PDB entry 8DY9 | electron microscopy, 3.12 A resolution | chains I and O of the 13 polymer chains in the assembly

== Chain I ==
Molecule: Probable cell division protein WhiA
From: Streptomyces venezuelae
UniProtKB: A0A5P1ZKC3 (A0A5P1ZKC3_STRVZ); residues 1-327 here correspond to UniProt positions 3-329 (UniProt number = residue number + 2)
Sequence (327 residues; row label = number of the first residue in the row):
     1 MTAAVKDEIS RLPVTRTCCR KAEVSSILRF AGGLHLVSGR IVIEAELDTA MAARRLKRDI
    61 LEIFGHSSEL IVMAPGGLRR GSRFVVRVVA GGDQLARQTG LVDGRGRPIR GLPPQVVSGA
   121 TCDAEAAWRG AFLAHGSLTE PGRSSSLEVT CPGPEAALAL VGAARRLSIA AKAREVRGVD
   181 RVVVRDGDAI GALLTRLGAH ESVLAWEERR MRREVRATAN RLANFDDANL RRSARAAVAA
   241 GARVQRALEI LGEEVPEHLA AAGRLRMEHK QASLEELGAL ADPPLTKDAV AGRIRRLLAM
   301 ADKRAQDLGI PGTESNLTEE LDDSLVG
Disordered / not traced: 304-327
Metal / ion sites: Zn2+: Cys-18, Cys-19, Cys-122
From the paper describing this entry:
  - binding site for the 49-nt DNA strand (chain O): Arg-177, Arg-185, Arg-221, Leu-222, Phe-225, Asn-229
  - binding site for the 49-nt DNA strand: Lys-287
  - contacts within the chain: Leu-274/Lys-287
  - Zn2+ coordination: Cys-18, Cys-19, Cys-122

== Chain O ==
Molecule: 49-nt DNA strand
Sequence (49 nucleotides; row label = number of the first residue in the row):
     1 GTGATATCAG CCAGATCGTG CGACACACCG GGCCAATTGG CTTGACACC
Disordered / not traced: 1-10, 49

== Chain I / chain O interface ==
Residue-residue contacts (20):
  Arg-177(I) with DA25(O), hydrogen bond to the phosphate; DC26(O), salt bridge to the phosphate
  Arg-185(I) with DC29(O), salt bridge to the phosphate
  Arg-221(I) with DG31(O), phosphate contact
  Leu-222(I) with DG31(O), hydrogen bond to the phosphate
  Phe-225(I) with DC29(O), phosphate contact; DG30(O), phosphate contact
  Asn-229(I) with DC29(O), hydrogen bond to the phosphate
  His-258(I) with DT19(O), phosphate contact; DG20(O), salt bridge to the phosphate
  Leu-259(I) with DT19(O), phosphate contact
  Thr-286(I) with DC21(O), phosphate contact; DG22(O), phosphate contact
  Asp-288(I) with DC21(O), sugar contact; DG22(O), base contact
  Ala-289(I) with DC21(O), phosphate contact
  Arg-293(I) with DG20(O), salt bridge to the phosphate
  Arg-296(I) with DG18(O), sugar contact; DT19(O), salt bridge to the phosphate; DG20(O), salt bridge to the phosphate
Interface residues without a listed pair, chain I (15 interface residues in all): Pro-141, Leu-285
Interface residues without a listed pair, chain O (11 interface residues in all): DC28

== In short ==
Chain I and chain O form an interface of 15 and 11 residues respectively; the contacts include 3 hydrogen
bonds and 6 salt bridges. Polar pairs include Arg-177(I)/DA25(O), Leu-222(I)/DG31(O) and Asn-229(I)/DC29(O).
The paper reports a binding site for the 49-nt DNA strand (chain O) at Arg-177(I), Arg-185(I) and Arg-221(I)
among others; a binding site for the 49-nt DNA strand at Lys-287(I).
Chain I is Probable cell division protein WhiA (Streptomyces venezuelae) and chain O is a 49-nt DNA strand;
the structure, Streptomyces venezuelae RNAP unconstrained open promoter complex with WhiA and WhiB
transcription factors, was determined by electron microscopy together with 8DY7 from the same study.
